8WRE - chains L and H of the 3 polymer chains in the assembly; structure by electron microscopy, 2.90 A resolution.

# Chain L
Name: FabL
From: Mus musculus
Amino-acid sequence (220 residues; numbered -5 to 214; the number before each row is that of its first residue; numbers below 1 keep their minus sign (Ala-5 is residue -5)):
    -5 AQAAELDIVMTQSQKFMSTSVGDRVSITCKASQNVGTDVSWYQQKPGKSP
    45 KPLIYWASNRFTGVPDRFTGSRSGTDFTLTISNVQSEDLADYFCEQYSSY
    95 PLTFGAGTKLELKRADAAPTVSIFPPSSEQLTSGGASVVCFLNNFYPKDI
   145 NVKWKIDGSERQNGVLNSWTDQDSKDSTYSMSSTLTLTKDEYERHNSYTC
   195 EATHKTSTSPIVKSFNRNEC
Unresolved in the structure: -5 to 0, 214
Cystine bridges: Cys23-Cys88, Cys134-Cys194

# Chain H
Name: FabH
From: Mus musculus
Amino-acid sequence (336 residues; numbered -7 to 328; the number before each row is that of its first residue; numbers below 1 keep their minus sign (Gly-7 is residue -7)):
    -7 GGSSRSSLEVKLQESGAELVKPGASVKLSCKASGYTFTSYWIDWVKQRPG
    43 QGLEWIGNIYPGNSSTNYNEKFKNKATLTVDTSSSTAYMQLSSLTSDDSA
    93 VYYCAREDYYDGTYVYYAMDFWGQGTSVTVSSAKTTAPSVYPLAPVCGDT
   143 SGSSVTLGCLVKGYFPEPVTLTWNSGSLSSGVHTFPAVLQSDLYTLSSSV
   193 TVTSSTWPSQSITCNVAHPASSTKVDKKIEPRGPTIKPCPPCKCPAPNLL
   243 GGPSVFIFPPKIKDVLMISLSPIVTCVVVDVSEDDPDVQISWFVNNVEVH
   293 TAQTQTHREDYNSTLRVVSALPIQHQDWMSGKEFKC
Unresolved in the structure: -7 to 0, 225-328
Cystine bridges: Cys22-Cys96, Cys151-Cys206

# Interface between chain L and chain H
Residue-residue contacts (62; chain L residue first):
  Ser34(L) with Tyr109(H)
  Tyr36(L) with Tyr108(H); Ala110(H); Met111(H), hydrogen bond (side chain-backbone); Trp114(H)
  Gln38(L) with Tyr95(H), hydrogen bond
  Ser43(L) with Trp114(H)
  Pro44(L) with Trp114(H)
  Lys45(L) with Asp112(H), hydrogen bond (side chain-backbone)
  Pro46(L) with Met111(H); Asp112(H)
  Tyr49(L) with Tyr109(H)
  Trp50(L) with Tyr102(H), hydrophobic; Tyr108(H); Tyr109(H), hydrophobic
  Phe55(L) with Tyr109(H), hydrophobic
  Phe87(L) with Leu45(H), hydrophobic
  Glu89(L) with Tyr108(H), hydrogen bond; Met111(H)
  Tyr91(L) with Tyr108(H), hydrophobic
  Tyr94(L) with Asn50(H), hydrogen bond; Asn59(H)
  Pro95(L) with Trp47(H), hydrophobic; Asn61(H); Glu62(H)
  Leu96(L) with Trp47(H)
  Phe98(L) with Leu45(H); Trp47(H), hydrophobic
  Ser116(L) with Thr148(H)
  Ile117(L) with Val138(H)
  Phe118(L) with Ala136(H); Pro137(H), hydrophobic; Thr148(H)
  Pro119(L) with Val138(H); Arg224(H), hydrogen bond (backbone-side chain)
  Pro120(L) with Arg224(H)
  Ser121(L) with Pro134(H), hydrogen bond (side chain-backbone)
  Glu123(L) with Tyr133(H); Pro134(H); Lys219(H), salt bridge
  Gln124(L) with Tyr133(H)
  Ser131(L) with Leu152(H)
  Val133(L) with Leu135(H), hydrophobic
  Phe135(L) with Phe177(H), hydrophobic; Ser190(H); Ser191(H)
  Asn137(L) with Phe177(H); Ser191(H)
  Asn138(L) with His175(H), hydrogen bond
  Leu160(L) with Val180(H), hydrophobic; Gln182(H); Thr187(H)
  Ser162(L) with Phe177(H); Pro178(H), hydrogen bond (side chain-backbone)
  Trp163(L) with Pro178(H)
  Thr164(L) with Phe177(H)
  Ser174(L) with His175(H), hydrogen bond; Phe177(H)
  Met175(L) with Phe177(H)
  Ser176(L) with Phe177(H); Ser189(H), hydrogen bond
  Glu213(L) with Val138(H)
Interface residues without a listed pair, chain L (43 interface residues in all): Lys9, Ala100, Asn161, Asp167, Phe209
Interface residues without a listed pair, chain H (45 interface residues in all): Val37, Gln39, Gly42, Gly44, Glu46, Val107, Phe113, Gly115, Cys139, Leu149, Lys154, Thr176

# Overview
Chain L and chain H form an interface of 43 and 45 residues respectively, with 11 hydrogen bonds and 1 salt
bridge. Polar contacts include Glu123(L)-Lys219(H), Tyr36(L)-Met111(H) and Gln38(L)-Tyr95(H).
Here chain L is FabL and chain H is FabH, both from Mus musculus. Entry 8WRE (Human VMAT2 in complex with
dopamine) was determined by electron microscopy, deposited together with 8WRD and 8WVG.
